PDB entry 9EQC | X-ray diffraction, 1.60 A resolution | chain A

Chain A:
Molecule: Ferritin heavy chain
From: Homo sapiens
Notes: EC 1.16.3.1
UniProtKB: P02794 (FRIH_HUMAN); residues 0-182 here correspond to UniProt positions 1-183 (UniProt number = residue number + 1)
Chain sequence (183 residues; numbered 0 to 182; the number before each row is that of its first residue; numbering starts at 0):
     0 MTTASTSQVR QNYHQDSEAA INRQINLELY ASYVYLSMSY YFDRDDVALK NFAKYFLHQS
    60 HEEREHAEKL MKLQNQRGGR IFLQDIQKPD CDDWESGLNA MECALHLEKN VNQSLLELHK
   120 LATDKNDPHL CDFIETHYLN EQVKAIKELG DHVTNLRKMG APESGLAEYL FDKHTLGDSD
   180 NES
Disordered / not traced: 0-4, 177-182
Differences from the reference sequence: conflict Gln86 (Lys87 in P02794)
Curated features (UniProtKB/Swiss-Prot):
  - binding site (Fe cation): Glu27, Glu62, His65, Glu107, Gln141
  - site: Arg22 (Essential for association with cargo receptor NCOA4)
  - modified residue: Met0 (N-acetylmethionine), Thr1 (N-acetylthreonine), Ser178 (Phosphoserine), Ser182 (Phosphoserine)
Metal / ion sites: Fe ion site 1: Glu27, Glu62, His65; Fe ion site 2: His57, Glu61; Mg2+: Gln58, Glu61; Fe ion site 3: Glu62, Glu107; Fe ion site 4 near Cys102 (its only coordinating residue here); Fe ion site 5 near His105 (its only coordinating residue here); Fe ion site 6 near His173 (its only coordinating residue here)

Summary:
Glu27, Glu62 and His65 form the Fe ion site 1. His57 and Glu61 form the Fe ion site 2. From UniProt: 5 Fe
cation-binding residues.
Chain A is Ferritin heavy chain (Homo sapiens); the structure, Iron loaded human h-chain ferritin exposed to
oxygen for 20 minutes, was determined by X-ray diffraction (same publication as 9EQ8, 9EQ9, 9EQA and 9EQB).
